PDB entry 6O1L | electron microscopy, 3.37 A resolution | chains O and R of the 17 polymer chains in the assembly

[Chain O]
Molecule: 18-nt RNA strand
Sequence (18 nucleotides; each row starts with the number of its first residue):
     1 AAAAAUAACA ACAAGAGG

[Chain R]
Name: Catabolite repression control protein
Source organism: Pseudomonas aeruginosa
Notes: EC 3.1.11.2
UniProt: Q51380 (Q51380_PSEAI); residues 1-259 here = UniProt positions 1-259
Amino-acid sequence (262 residues; row label = number of the first residue in the row; numbers below 1 keep their minus sign (Gly-2 is residue -2)):
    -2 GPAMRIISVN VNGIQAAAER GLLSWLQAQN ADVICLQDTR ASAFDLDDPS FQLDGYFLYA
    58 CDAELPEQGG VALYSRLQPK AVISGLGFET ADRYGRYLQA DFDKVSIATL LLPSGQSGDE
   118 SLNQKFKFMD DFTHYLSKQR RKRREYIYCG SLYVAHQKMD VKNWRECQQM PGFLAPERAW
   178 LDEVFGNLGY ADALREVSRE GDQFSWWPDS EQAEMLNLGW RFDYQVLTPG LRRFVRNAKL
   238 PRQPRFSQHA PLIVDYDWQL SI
Construct notes: expression tag (-2 to 0)
Reported in the primary citation:
  - mutagenesis - R140E: abolished binding to Hfq
  - mutagenesis - E142R, R230E: decreased binding to Hfq

[Interface between chain O and chain R]
Contacting residue pairs (11):
  C9(O) with Arg138(R), hydrogen bond to the base
  A11(O) with Lys135(R), salt bridge to the phosphate
  C12(O) with Lys139(R), hydrogen bond to the phosphate; Arg140(R), hydrogen bond to the base
  A13(O) with Lys77(R), base contact; Ala78(R), base contact; Asp98(R), hydrogen bond to the sugar; Lys139(R), salt bridge to the phosphate
  A14(O) with Lys77(R), salt bridge to the phosphate; Arg141(R), salt bridge to the phosphate
  G15(O) with Arg140(R), salt bridge to the phosphate

[In short]
6 residues of chain O face 8 of chain R across their interface; the contacts include 4 hydrogen bonds and 5
salt bridges. Among the polar pairs are C9(O)-Arg138(R), C12(O)-Arg140(R) and A13(O)-Asp98(R). The paper
reports that E142R and R230E of chain R reduce binding to Hfq; R140E of chain R abolishes binding to Hfq.
Here chain O is an 18-nt RNA strand and chain R is Catabolite repression control protein (Pseudomonas
aeruginosa). Entry 6O1L (Architectural principles for Hfq/Crc-mediated regulation of gene expression
Hfq-Crc-amiE 2:3:2 complex) was determined by electron microscopy together with 6O1K and 6O1M from the same
study.
